PDB entry 6T9J | electron microscopy, 3.40 A resolution | chains B and I of the 3 polymer chains in the assembly

== Chain B ==
Name: Transcription factor SPT20
Organism: Saccharomyces cerevisiae S288C
UniProt: P50875 (SPT20_YEAST); residues 1-604 here = UniProt positions 1-604
Chain sequence (604 residues; each row starts with the number of its first residue):
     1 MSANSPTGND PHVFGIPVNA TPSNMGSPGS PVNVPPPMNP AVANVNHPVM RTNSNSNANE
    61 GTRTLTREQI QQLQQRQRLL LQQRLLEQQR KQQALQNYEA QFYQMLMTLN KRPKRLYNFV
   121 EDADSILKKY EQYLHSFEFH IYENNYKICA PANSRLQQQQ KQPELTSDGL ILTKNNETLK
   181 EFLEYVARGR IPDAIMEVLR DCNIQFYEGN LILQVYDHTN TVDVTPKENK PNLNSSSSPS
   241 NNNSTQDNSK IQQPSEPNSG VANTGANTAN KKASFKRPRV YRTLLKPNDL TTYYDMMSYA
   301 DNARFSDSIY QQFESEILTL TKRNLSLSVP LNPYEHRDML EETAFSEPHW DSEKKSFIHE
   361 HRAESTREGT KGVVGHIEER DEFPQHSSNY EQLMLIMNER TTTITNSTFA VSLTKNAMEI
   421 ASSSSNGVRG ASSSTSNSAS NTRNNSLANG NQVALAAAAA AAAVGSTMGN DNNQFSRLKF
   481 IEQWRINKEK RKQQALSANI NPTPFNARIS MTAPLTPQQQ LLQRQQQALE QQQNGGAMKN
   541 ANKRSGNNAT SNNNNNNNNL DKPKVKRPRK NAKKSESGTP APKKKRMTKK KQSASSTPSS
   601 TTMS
Disordered / not traced: 1-388, 417-473, 489-604
UniProt features mapped onto this chain:
  - modified residue: Ser446 (Phosphoserine), Thr516 (Phosphothreonine)

== Chain I ==
Name: Transcription initiation factor TFIID subunit 12
Organism: Saccharomyces cerevisiae S288C
UniProt: Q03761 (TAF12_YEAST); numbering as in UniProt (aligned over 1-539)
Chain sequence (539 residues; each row starts with the number of its first residue):
     1 MSSNPENSGV NANNNTGTGN ADAITGAQQN MVLQPRQLQE MAAKFRTLLT EARNVGETTP
    61 RGKELMFQAA KIKQVYDALT LNRRRQQAAQ AYNNTSNSNS SNPASIPTEN VPNSSQQQQQ
   121 QQQQTRNNSN KFSNMIKQVL TPEENQEYEK LWQNFQVRHT SIKEKETYLK QNIDRLEQEI
   181 NKQTDEGPKQ QLQEKKIELL NDWKVLKIEY TKLFNNYQNS KKTFYVECAR HNPALHKFLQ
   241 ESTQQQRVQQ QRVQQQQQQQ QQQQQQQQQQ QQQQQQRQGQ NQRKISSSNS TEIPSVTGPD
   301 ALKSQQQQQN TITATNNPRG NVNTSQTEQS KAKVTNVNAT ASMLNNISSS KSAIFKQTEP
   361 AIPISENIST KTPAPVAYRS NRPTITGGSA MNASALNTPA TTKLPPYEMD TQRVMSKRKL
   421 RELVKTVGID EGDGETVIDG DVEELLLDLA DDFVTNVTAF SCRLAKHRKS DNLEARDIQL
   481 HLERNWNIRI PGYSADEIRS TRKWNPSQNY NQKLQSITSD KVAAAKNNGN NVASLNTKK
Disordered / not traced: 1-352, 414-539
UniProt features mapped onto this chain:
  - modified residue: Ser2 (N-acetylserine), Ser129 (Phosphoserine), Ser286 (Phosphoserine)

== How chain B and chain I interact ==
Pairs across the interface (23):
  Asn389(B) - Asp410(I)  hydrogen bond (backbone-side chain)
  Asn389(B) - Gln412(I)
  Gln392(B) - Asp410(I)
  Ile396(B) - Tyr407(I)  hydrophobic
  Met397(B) - Pro405(I)
  Met397(B) - Tyr407(I)  hydrophobic
  Asn398(B) - Asn381(I)  hydrogen bond
  Glu399(B) - Arg379(I)  salt bridge
  Glu399(B) - Asn381(I)
  Arg400(B) - Asn381(I)
  Arg400(B) - Pro383(I)
  Thr401(B) - Arg379(I)
  Thr401(B) - Ser380(I)
  Thr401(B) - Asn381(I)  hydrogen bond (side chain-backbone)
  Thr401(B) - Arg382(I)
  Thr402(B) - Arg382(I)  hydrogen bond (backbone-side chain)
  Thr403(B) - Gly388(I)  hydrogen bond (side chain-backbone)
  Ile404(B) - Tyr378(I)
  Ile404(B) - Gly388(I)  hydrogen bond (backbone-backbone)
  Ile404(B) - Ser389(I)
  Ser407(B) - Tyr378(I)
  Ser407(B) - Arg379(I)  hydrogen bond (side chain-backbone)
  Val411(B) - Ala377(I)
Interface residues without a listed pair, chain B (14 interface residues in all): Leu393
Interface residues without a listed pair, chain I (18 interface residues in all): Ala390, Asn397, Leu404, Glu408, Met409
Interface features reported in the paper:
  - interface residues, chain B: Asn398(B)

== Overview ==
14 residues of chain B face 18 of chain I across their interface; the contacts include 7 hydrogen bonds and 1
salt bridge. Polar pairs include Glu399(B)-Arg379(I), Asn389(B)-Asp410(I) and Asn398(B)-Asn381(I). From the
paper: the interface residue Asn398(B).
Chain B is Transcription factor SPT20 and chain I is Transcription initiation factor TFIID subunit 12, both
from Saccharomyces cerevisiae S288C; the structure, SAGA Tra1 module, was determined by electron microscopy,
deposited together with 6T9I and 6T9K.
